PDB entry 6GVM | X-ray diffraction, 3.50 A resolution | chains A and C of the 4 polymer chains in the assembly

[Chain A]
Molecule: Tubulin alpha chain
Organism: Ovis aries
Reference sequence: D0VWZ0 (D0VWZ0_SHEEP); residue numbers follow UniProt; this construct covers 1-451
Chain sequence (451 residues; numbered 1 to 451; the number before each row is that of its first residue):
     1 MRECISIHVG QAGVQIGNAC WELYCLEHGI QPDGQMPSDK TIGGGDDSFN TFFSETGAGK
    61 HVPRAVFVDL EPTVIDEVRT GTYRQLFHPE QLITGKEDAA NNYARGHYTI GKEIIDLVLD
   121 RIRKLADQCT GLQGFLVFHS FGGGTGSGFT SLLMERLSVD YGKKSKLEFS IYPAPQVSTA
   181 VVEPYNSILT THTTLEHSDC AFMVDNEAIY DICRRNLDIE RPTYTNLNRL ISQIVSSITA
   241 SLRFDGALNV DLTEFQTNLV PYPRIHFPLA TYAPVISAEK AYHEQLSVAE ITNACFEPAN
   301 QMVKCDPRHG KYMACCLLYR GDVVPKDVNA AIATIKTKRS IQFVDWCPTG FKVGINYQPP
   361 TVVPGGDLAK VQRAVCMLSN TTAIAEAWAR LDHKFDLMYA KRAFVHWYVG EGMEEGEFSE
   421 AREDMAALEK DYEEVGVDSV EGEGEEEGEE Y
Disordered / not traced: 38-46, 438-451
Differences from the reference sequence: conflict Ser232 (Gly in D0VWZ0), Ser340 (Thr in D0VWZ0)
Ligand contacts: GTP (guanosine-5'-triphosphate): Gly10, Gln11, Ala12, Gln15, Ile16, Asp69, Glu71, Asp98, Ala99, Ala100, Asn101, Ser140, Gly142, Gly143, Gly144, Thr145, Gly146, Ile171, Pro173, Val177, Ser178, Thr179, Glu183, Asn206, Tyr224, Leu227, Asn228, Ile231

[Chain C]
Molecule: Stathmin-like domain R1
Chain sequence (87 residues; numbered 4 to 90; the number before each row is that of its first residue):
     4 ADMEVIELNK ATSGQSWEVI LKPPSFDGVP EFNASLPRRR DPSLEEIQKK LEAAEERRKA
    64 HFAAMLERLQ EKDKHAEEVR KNKELKE
Disordered / not traced: 4-5, 30-44, 86-90

[Interface between chain A and chain C]
Residue-residue contacts (63; chain A residue first):
  His107(A) - Leu54(C)
  Tyr108(A) - Leu54(C)  hydrophobic
  Tyr108(A) - Ala57(C)  hydrophobic
  Thr109(A) - Glu58(C)
  Thr109(A) - Arg61(C)
  Lys112(A) - Glu58(C)  salt bridge
  Arg156(A) - Leu47(C)
  Arg156(A) - Ile50(C)
  Val159(A) - Ser46(C)
  Val159(A) - Leu47(C)
  Val159(A) - Ile50(C)  hydrophobic
  Phe244(A) - Ser16(C)  hydrogen bond (backbone-side chain)
  Asp245(A) - Ala14(C)
  Asp245(A) - Thr15(C)
  Asp245(A) - Ser16(C)
  Gly246(A) - Ala14(C)
  Ala247(A) - Asn12(C)
  Ala247(A) - Ser19(C)  hydrogen bond (backbone-side chain)
  Leu248(A) - Ser19(C)
  Pro325(A) - Gln18(C)
  Pro325(A) - Trp20(C)  hydrophobic
  Asn329(A) - Met6(C)
  Asn329(A) - Trp20(C)  hydrogen bond
  Ala333(A) - Met6(C)  hydrophobic
  Lys336(A) - Met6(C)
  Lys336(A) - Val22(C)
  Lys336(A) - Leu24(C)
  Asp345(A) - Pro27(C)
  Asp345(A) - Ser28(C)  hydrogen bond (backbone-backbone)
  Asp345(A) - Phe29(C)  hydrogen bond (backbone-backbone)
  Trp346(A) - Pro27(C)
  Cys347(A) - Pro27(C)
  Pro348(A) - Ile23(C)
  Pro348(A) - Lys25(C)
  Thr349(A) - Leu24(C)
  Thr349(A) - Lys25(C)
  Gly350(A) - Val22(C)
  Gly350(A) - Ile23(C)
  Phe351(A) - Trp20(C)
  Phe351(A) - Glu21(C)
  Phe351(A) - Val22(C)  hydrogen bond (backbone-backbone)
  Lys352(A) - Glu10(C)
  Lys352(A) - Trp20(C)
  Lys352(A) - Glu21(C)  salt bridge
  Val353(A) - Gln18(C)
  Val353(A) - Ser19(C)
  Val353(A) - Trp20(C)  hydrogen bond (backbone-backbone)
  Gly354(A) - Gln18(C)
  Ile355(A) - Ser16(C)
  Ile355(A) - Gly17(C)
  Ile355(A) - Gln18(C)  hydrogen bond (backbone-backbone)
  Ile355(A) - Trp20(C)  hydrophobic
  Asn356(A) - Ser16(C)
  Tyr357(A) - Ser16(C)  hydrogen bond (backbone-backbone)
  Tyr357(A) - Gly17(C)
  Tyr357(A) - Gln18(C)
  Gln358(A) - Ser16(C)
  Gly410(A) - Arg61(C)  hydrogen bond (backbone-side chain)
  Gly410(A) - Phe65(C)
  Glu411(A) - Arg61(C)  salt bridge
  Gly412(A) - Ala57(C)
  Gly412(A) - Arg60(C)
  Glu414(A) - Arg60(C)  salt bridge
Also at the interface, not in a pair above, chain A (36 interface residues in all): Leu152, Glu155, Val328
Also at the interface, not in a pair above, chain C (30 interface residues in all): Pro26, Pro45, Lys53

[In short]
Chain A and chain C form an interface of 36 and 30 residues respectively, with 10 hydrogen bonds and 4 salt
bridges. Polar pairs include Lys112(A)-Glu58(C), Lys352(A)-Glu21(C) and Glu411(A)-Arg61(C). Bound to chain A:
GTP.
Chain A is Tubulin alpha chain (Ovis aries) and chain C is Stathmin-like domain R1; the structure,
Tubulin:F3II DARPin complex, was determined by X-ray diffraction, deposited together with 6GVN and 6GX7.
